6BJG - chains A and B of the 4 polymer chains in the assembly; structure by X-ray diffraction, 2.29 A resolution.

[Chain A (and B)]
Name: RNA silencing suppressor p19
From: Carnation Italian ringspot virus
Notes: chain B of this document is another copy of the same molecule, construct and numbering; everything in this record applies to it too
Reference sequence: Q66104 (P19_CIRV); residue numbers follow UniProt; this construct covers 1-172
Chain sequence (172 residues; each row starts with the number of its first residue):
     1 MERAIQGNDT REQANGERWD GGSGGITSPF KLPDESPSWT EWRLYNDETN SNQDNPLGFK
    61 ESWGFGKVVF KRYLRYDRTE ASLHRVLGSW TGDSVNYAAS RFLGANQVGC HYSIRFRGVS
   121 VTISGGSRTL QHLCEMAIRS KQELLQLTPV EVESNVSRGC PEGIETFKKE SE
Not modelled in the structure: 50-53, 148-172 (chain B: 50-52, 150-172)
Construct notes: engineered mutation His111 (Thr in Q66104)
Curated features (UniProtKB/Swiss-Prot):
  - mutagenesis: Trp39 (W39G: Complete loss of silencing suppression), Trp42 (W42G: Complete loss of silencing suppression)
From the paper describing this entry:
  - binding site for the 21-nt RNA strand: His111

[Interface between chain A and chain B]
Residue-residue contacts (31):
  Arg117(A) with His132(B)
  Gly118(A) with Gly125(B)
  Val119(A) with Ser124(B); His132(B); Leu133(B), hydrophobic
  Ser120(A) with Thr122(B); Ile123(B); Ser124(B), hydrogen bond (backbone-backbone)
  Val121(A) with Thr122(B); Met136(B), hydrophobic
  Thr122(A) with Ser120(B); Val121(B); Thr122(B), hydrogen bond (backbone-backbone)
  Ile123(A) with Ser120(B)
  Ser124(A) with Val119(B); Ser120(B), hydrogen bond (backbone-backbone)
  Gly125(A) with Gly118(B)
  Thr129(A) with Gly118(B)
  His132(A) with Arg117(B), hydrogen bond; Val119(B); Leu147(B); Thr148(B); Pro149(B)
  Leu133(A) with Val119(B), hydrophobic
  Glu135(A) with Leu147(B)
  Met136(A) with Val121(B), hydrophobic; Leu144(B), hydrophobic; Leu147(B), hydrophobic
  Arg139(A) with Glu143(B), salt bridge
  Glu143(A) with Glu143(B)
  Leu144(A) with Met136(B), hydrophobic
Interface residues without a listed pair, chain A (20 interface residues in all): Gly126, Ser140, Leu147
Interface residues without a listed pair, chain B (21 interface residues in all): Gly126, Thr129, Arg139, Ser140

[In short]
20 residues of chain A and 21 residues of chain B are in contact; the contacts include 4 hydrogen bonds and 1
salt bridge. Polar contacts include Arg139(A)-Glu143(B), His132(A)-Arg117(B) and Ser120(A)-Ser124(B). From
UniProt: 2 mutagenesis sites on chain A. The paper reports a binding site for the 21-nt RNA strand at
His111(A).
Both chains are RNA silencing suppressor p19 (Carnation Italian ringspot virus). Entry 6BJG (CIRV p19 mutant
T111H in complex with siRNA) was determined by X-ray diffraction (same publication as 6BJH and 6BJV).
